8K5A - chains C and J of the 9 polymer chains in the assembly; structure by electron microscopy, 3.30 A resolution.

Chain C:
Molecule: DNA-directed RNA polymerase subunit beta
Source organism: Escherichia coli K-12
Notes: EC 2.7.7.6
UniProt: P0A8V2 (RPOB_ECOLI); residues 3-1342 here = UniProt positions 3-1342
Chain sequence (1340 residues; each row starts with the number of its first residue):
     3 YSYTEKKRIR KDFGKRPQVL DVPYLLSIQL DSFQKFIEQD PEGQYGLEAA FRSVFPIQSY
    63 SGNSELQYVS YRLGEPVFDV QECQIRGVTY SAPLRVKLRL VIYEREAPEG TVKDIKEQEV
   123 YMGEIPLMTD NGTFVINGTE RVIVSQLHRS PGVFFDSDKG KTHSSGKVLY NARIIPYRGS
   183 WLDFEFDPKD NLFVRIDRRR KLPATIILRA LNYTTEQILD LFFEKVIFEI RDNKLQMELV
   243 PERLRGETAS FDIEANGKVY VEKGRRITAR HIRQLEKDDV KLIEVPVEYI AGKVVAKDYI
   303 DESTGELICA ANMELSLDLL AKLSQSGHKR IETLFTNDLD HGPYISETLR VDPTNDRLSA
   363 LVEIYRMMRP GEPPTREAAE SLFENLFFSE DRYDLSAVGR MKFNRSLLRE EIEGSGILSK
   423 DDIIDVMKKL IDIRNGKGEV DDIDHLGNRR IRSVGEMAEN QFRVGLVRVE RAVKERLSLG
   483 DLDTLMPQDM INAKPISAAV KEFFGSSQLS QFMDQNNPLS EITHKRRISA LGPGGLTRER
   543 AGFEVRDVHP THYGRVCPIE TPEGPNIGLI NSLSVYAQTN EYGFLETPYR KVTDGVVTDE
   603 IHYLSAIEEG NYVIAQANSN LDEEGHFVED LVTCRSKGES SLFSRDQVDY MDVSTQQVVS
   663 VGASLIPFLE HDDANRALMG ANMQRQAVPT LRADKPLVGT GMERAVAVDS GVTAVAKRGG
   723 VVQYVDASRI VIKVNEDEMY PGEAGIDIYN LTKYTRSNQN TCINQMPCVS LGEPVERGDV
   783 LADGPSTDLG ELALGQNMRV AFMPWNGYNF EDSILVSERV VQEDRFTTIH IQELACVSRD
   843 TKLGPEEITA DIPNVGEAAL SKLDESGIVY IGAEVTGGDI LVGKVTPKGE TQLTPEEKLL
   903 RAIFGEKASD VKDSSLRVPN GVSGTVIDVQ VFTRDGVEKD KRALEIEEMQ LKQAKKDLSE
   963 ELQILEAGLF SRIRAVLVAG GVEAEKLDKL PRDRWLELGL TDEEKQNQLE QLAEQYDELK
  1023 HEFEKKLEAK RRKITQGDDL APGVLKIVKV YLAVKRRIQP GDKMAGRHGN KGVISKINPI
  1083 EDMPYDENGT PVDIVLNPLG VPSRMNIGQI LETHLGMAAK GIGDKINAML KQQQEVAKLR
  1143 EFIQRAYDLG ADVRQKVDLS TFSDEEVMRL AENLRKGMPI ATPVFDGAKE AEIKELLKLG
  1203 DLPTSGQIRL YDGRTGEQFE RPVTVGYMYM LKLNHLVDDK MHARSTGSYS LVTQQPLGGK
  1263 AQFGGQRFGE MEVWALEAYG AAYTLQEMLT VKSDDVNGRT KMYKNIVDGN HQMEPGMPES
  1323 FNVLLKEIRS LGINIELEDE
UniProt features mapped onto this chain:
  - modified residue (N6-acetyllysine): Lys1022, Lys1200

Chain J:
Molecule: 10-nt RNA strand
Source organism: Escherichia coli K-12
Sequence (10 nucleotides; row label = number of the first residue in the row):
    11 CGGAGAGGUA

Chain C / chain J interface:
Contacting residue pairs (21):
  Gln513(C) - G17(J)  hydrogen bond to the sugar
  Leu533(C) - G17(J)  phosphate contact
  Arg540(C) - G17(J)  salt bridge to the phosphate
  Pro564(C) - G18(J)  phosphate contact
  Pro564(C) - U19(J)  phosphate contact
  Glu565(C) - A20(J)  phosphate contact
  Asn568(C) - G18(J)  hydrogen bond to the phosphate
  Ile572(C) - G18(J)  phosphate contact
  Met685(C) - A20(J)  phosphate contact
  Arg687(C) - G18(J)  phosphate contact
  Arg687(C) - U19(J)  salt bridge to the phosphate
  Gln688(C) - U19(J)  sugar contact
  Lys1065(C) - A20(J)  salt bridge to the phosphate
  His1237(C) - U19(J)  hydrogen bond to the sugar
  Ser1252(C) - C11(J)  sugar contact
  Leu1253(C) - C11(J)  hydrogen bond to the sugar
  Leu1253(C) - G12(J)  sugar contact
  Val1254(C) - G12(J)  sugar contact
  Thr1255(C) - G12(J)  sugar contact
  Leu1259(C) - C11(J)  phosphate contact
  Leu1259(C) - G12(J)  phosphate contact
Also at the interface, not in a pair above, chain C (19 interface residues in all): Gly566, Gly1260
Also at the interface, not in a pair above, chain J (7 interface residues in all): A16

In short:
The interface between chain C and chain J involves 19 residues on one side and 7 on the other, with 4 hydrogen
bonds and 3 salt bridges. Among the polar pairs are Gln513(C)-G17(J), His1237(C)-U19(J) and Leu1253(C)-C11(J).
Chain C is DNA-directed RNA polymerase subunit beta and chain J is a 10-nt RNA strand, both from Escherichia
coli K-12; the structure, The cryo-EM map of open TIEA-TEC complex, was determined by electron microscopy.
